6BSF - chains B and C of the 4 polymer chains in the assembly; structure by X-ray diffraction, 2.40 A resolution.

# Chain B
Molecule: Glucocorticoid receptor
From: Homo sapiens
UniProtKB: P04150 (GCR_HUMAN); residue numbers follow UniProt; this construct covers 419-505
Amino-acid sequence (91 residues; each row starts with the number of its first residue):
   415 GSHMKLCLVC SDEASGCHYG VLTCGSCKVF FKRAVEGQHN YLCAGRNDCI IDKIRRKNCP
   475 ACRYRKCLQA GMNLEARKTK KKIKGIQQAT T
Disordered / not traced: 415-416, 490-505
Sequence notes: expression tag (415-418)
Metal / ion sites: Zn2+ site 1: Cys-421, Cys-424, Cys-438, Cys-441; Zn2+ site 2: Cys-457, Cys-463, Cys-473, Cys-476

# Chain C
Molecule: 16-nt DNA strand
Sequence (16 nucleotides; numbered 0 to 15; the number before each row is that of its first residue; numbering starts at 0):
     0 TGCAAATGTA CTAGCT

# Chain B / chain C interface
Contacting residue pairs - 15 pairs, chain B then chain C:
  Gly-439(B) with DT8(C), base contact
  Ser-440(B) with DG7(C), phosphate contact; DT8(C), phosphate contact
  Val-443(B) with DG7(C), base contact; DT8(C), base contact
  Phe-444(B) with DT6(C), phosphate contact
  Arg-447(B) with DT6(C), base contact; DG7(C), hydrogen bond to the base
  His-453(B) with DA5(C), salt bridge to the phosphate
  Tyr-455(B) with DT6(C), hydrogen bond to the phosphate
  Arg-470(B) with DG7(C), salt bridge to the phosphate
  Lys-471(B) with DT6(C), phosphate contact; DG7(C), phosphate contact
  Pro-474(B) with DT6(C), phosphate contact
  Arg-477(B) with DG7(C), salt bridge to the phosphate

# Overview
11 residues of chain B face 4 of chain C across their interface; the contacts include 2 hydrogen bonds and 3
salt bridges. Among the polar pairs are Arg-447(B)/DG7(C), Tyr-455(B)/DT6(C) and His-453(B)/DA5(C). The Zn2+
site 1 is built by Cys-421(B), Cys-424(B), Cys-438(B) and Cys-441(B).
Here chain B is Glucocorticoid receptor (Homo sapiens) and chain C is a 16-nt DNA strand. Entry 6BSF (Human GR
(418-507) in complex with monomeric DNA binding site) was determined by X-ray diffraction.
